PDB entry 8VPI | X-ray diffraction, 2.89 A resolution | chains A and E of the 3 polymer chains in the assembly

Chain A:
Name: Site-specific DNA-methyltransferase (adenine-specific)
From: Clostridioides difficile
Notes: EC 2.1.1.72
UniProtKB: A0A031WG99 (A0A031WG99_CLODI); numbering as in UniProt (aligned over 1-577)
Sequence (577 residues; numbered 1 to 577; the number before each row is that of its first residue):
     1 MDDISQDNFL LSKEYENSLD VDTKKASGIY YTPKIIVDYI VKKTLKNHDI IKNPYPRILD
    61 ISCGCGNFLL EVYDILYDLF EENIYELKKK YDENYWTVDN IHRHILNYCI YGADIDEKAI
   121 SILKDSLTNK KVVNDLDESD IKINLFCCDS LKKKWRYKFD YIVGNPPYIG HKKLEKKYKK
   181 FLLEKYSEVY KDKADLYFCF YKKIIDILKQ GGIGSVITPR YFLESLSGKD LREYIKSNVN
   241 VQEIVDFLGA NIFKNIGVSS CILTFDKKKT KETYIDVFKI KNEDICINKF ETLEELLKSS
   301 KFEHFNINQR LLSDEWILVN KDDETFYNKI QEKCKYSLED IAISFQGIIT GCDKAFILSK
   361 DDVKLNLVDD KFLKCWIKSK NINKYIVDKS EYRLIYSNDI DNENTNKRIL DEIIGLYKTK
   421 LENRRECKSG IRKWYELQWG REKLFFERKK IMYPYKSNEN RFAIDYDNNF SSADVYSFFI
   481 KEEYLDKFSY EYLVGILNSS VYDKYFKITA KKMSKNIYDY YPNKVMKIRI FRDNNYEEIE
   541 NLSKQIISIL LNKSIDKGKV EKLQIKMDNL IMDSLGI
Not modelled in the structure: 1-30, 133-136

Chain E:
Molecule: DNA Strand II
Sequence (14 nucleotides; numbered 1 to 14; the number before each row is that of its first residue):
     1 ATGGGACTTT TTGA
Not modelled in the structure: 1
Residues lining bound ligands: A1ADB (N-{3-[(2-amino-6-methylpyrimidin-4-yl)amino]-5-[(4-methylpiperazin-1-yl)methyl]phenyl}-3-[(quinolin-4-yl)amino]benzamide): DG4, DG5, DA6, DC7, DT8

Interface between chain A and chain E:
Pairs across the interface (21):
  Ile349(A) with DT10(E), base contact; DT11(E), base contact
  Gly351(A) with DT10(E), phosphate contact
  Cys352(A) with DT10(E), phosphate contact
  Asp353(A) with DT9(E), phosphate contact; DT10(E), hydrogen bond to the phosphate
  Lys378(A) with DT9(E), salt bridge to the phosphate
  Lys420(A) with DT11(E), salt bridge to the phosphate
  Arg425(A) with DT12(E), base contact; DG13(E), hydrogen bond to the base
  Gln438(A) with DT11(E), base contact; DT12(E), base contact
  Trp439(A) with DT11(E), base contact; DT12(E), hydrogen bond to the base
  Tyr455(A) with DT8(E), base contact; DT9(E), hydrogen bond to the base
  Lys456(A) with DT8(E), hydrogen bond to the base
  Ser472(A) with DT10(E), base contact
  Ala473(A) with DT10(E), base contact
  Asp474(A) with DT9(E), base contact
  Ile517(A) with DC7(E), phosphate contact
Other interface residues (no listed pair), chain A (19 interface residues in all): Asn255, Thr350, Arg424, Glu426
Other interface residues (no listed pair), chain E (9 interface residues in all): DG5, DA14

In short:
19 residues of chain A face 9 of chain E across their interface, with 5 hydrogen bonds and 2 salt bridges.
Polar pairs include Arg425(A)-DG13(E), Trp439(A)-DT12(E) and Tyr455(A)-DT9(E). Chain E binds compound A1ADB.
Chain A is Site-specific DNA-methyltransferase (adenine-specific) (Clostridioides difficile) and chain E is
DNA Strand II; the structure, CamA Adenine Methyltransferase Complexed to Cognate Substrate DNA and Containing
Quinoline-based SGI-1027 Analog 462, was determined by X-ray diffraction together with 8VPG and 8VPH from the
same study.
